5DUV - chain A; structure by X-ray diffraction, 1.90 A resolution.

Chain A:
Molecule: Galectin-4
Source organism: Homo sapiens
Notes: fragment: N-terminal carbohydrate recognition domain
UniProtKB: P56470 (LEG4_HUMAN); numbering as in UniProt (aligned over 1-155)
Chain sequence (155 residues; row label = number of the first residue in the row):
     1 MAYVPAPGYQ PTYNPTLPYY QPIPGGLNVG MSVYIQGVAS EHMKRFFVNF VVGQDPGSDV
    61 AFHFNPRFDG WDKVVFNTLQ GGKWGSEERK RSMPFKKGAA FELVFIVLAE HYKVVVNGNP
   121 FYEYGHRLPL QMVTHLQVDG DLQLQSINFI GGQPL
Not modelled in the structure: 1-13, 152-155
Metal / ion sites: Ca2+: Phe68, Gly70, Asp72
Reported in the primary citation:
  - Ca2+ coordination: Phe68, Gly70, Asp72
  - binding site for beta-D-galactopyranose: Arg45, His63, Asn65, Arg67, Asn77, Glu87
  - binding site for beta-D-glucopyranose: Arg67, Glu87, Arg89
  - specificity-determining residues: Phe47 (proposed by the authors, not directly observed)

Overview:
Phe68, Gly70 and Asp72 coordinate Ca2+. The paper reports a binding site for beta-D-galactopyranose at Arg45,
His63 and Asn65 among others; a binding site for beta-D-glucopyranose at Arg67, Glu87 and Arg89.
Chain A is Galectin-4 (Homo sapiens); the structure, Crystal structure of the human galectin-4 N-terminal
carbohydrate recognition domain in complex with lactose, was determined by X-ray diffraction together with
5DUU, 5DUW and 5DUX from the same study.
